Entry 6LWH (X-ray diffraction, 2.78 A resolution); this record covers chains A and B of the 3 polymer chains in the assembly.

[Chain A]
Protein: Endonuclease 8-like 1
Source organism: Homo sapiens
Notes: EC 3.2.2.-, 4.2.99.18
UniProtKB: Q96FI4 (NEIL1_HUMAN); residues 1-295 here = UniProt positions 1-295
Sequence (295 residues; each row starts with the number of its first residue):
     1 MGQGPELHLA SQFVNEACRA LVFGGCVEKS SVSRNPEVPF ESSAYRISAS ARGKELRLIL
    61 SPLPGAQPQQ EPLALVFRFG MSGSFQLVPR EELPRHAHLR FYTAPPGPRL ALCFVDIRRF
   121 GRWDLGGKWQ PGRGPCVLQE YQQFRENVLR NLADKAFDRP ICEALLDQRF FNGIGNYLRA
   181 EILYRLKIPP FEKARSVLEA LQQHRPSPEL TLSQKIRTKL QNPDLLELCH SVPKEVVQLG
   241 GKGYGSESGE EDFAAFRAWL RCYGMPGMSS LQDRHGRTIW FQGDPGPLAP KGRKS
Disordered / not traced: 1, 203-221, 245-248, 291-295
Construct notes: engineered mutation Gly2 (Pro in Q96FI4), Gln3 (Glu in Q96FI4)
UniProt features mapped onto this chain:
  - active site: Lys54 (Proton donor)
  - binding site (DNA): Asn176
From the paper describing this entry:
  - binding site for the 13-nt DNA strand (chain B): Lys242

[Chain B]
Molecule: 13-nt DNA strand
Sequence (13 nucleotides; each row starts with the number of its first residue):
     1 CGTCCAXGTC TAC
Modified residues: QBT ([(2R,3S,5R)-3-hydroxy-5-[(5S)-5-methyl-2,4-dioxo-1,3-diazinan-1-yl]oxolan-2-yl]methyl dihydrogen phosphate) at position 7

[How chain A and chain B interact]
Contacting residue pairs (26; chain A residue first):
  Gly2(A) - QBT_7(B)  base contact
  Gln3(A) - QBT_7(B)  hydrogen bond to the phosphate
  Gln3(A) - DG8(B)  phosphate contact
  Glu6(A) - QBT_7(B)  base contact
  Lys54(A) - DG8(B)  salt bridge to the phosphate
  Lys54(A) - DT9(B)  salt bridge to the phosphate
  Arg78(A) - DC10(B)  salt bridge to the phosphate
  Gly80(A) - DG8(B)  sugar contact
  Met81(A) - QBT_7(B)  base contact
  Met81(A) - DG8(B)  base contact
  Arg118(A) - DA6(B)  base contact
  Phe120(A) - DG8(B)  base contact
  Arg122(A) - DC10(B)  phosphate contact
  Gln130(A) - DC10(B)  phosphate contact
  Arg133(A) - DT9(B)  salt bridge to the phosphate
  Gln168(A) - DT9(B)  phosphate contact
  Gly175(A) - DG8(B)  phosphate contact
  Asn176(A) - QBT_7(B)  base contact
  Asn176(A) - DG8(B)  hydrogen bond to the phosphate
  Tyr177(A) - QBT_7(B)  base contact
  Lys242(A) - QBT_7(B)  base contact
  Tyr263(A) - DA6(B)  hydrogen bond to the phosphate
  Tyr263(A) - QBT_7(B)  base contact
  Arg277(A) - QBT_7(B)  hydrogen bond to the phosphate
  Arg277(A) - DG8(B)  salt bridge to the phosphate
  Thr278(A) - DA6(B)  hydrogen bond to the phosphate
Interface residues without a listed pair, chain A (21 interface residues in all): Leu166

[In short]
The interface between chain A and chain B involves 21 residues on one side and 5 on the other; the contacts
include 5 hydrogen bonds and 5 salt bridges. Among the polar pairs are Gln3(A)-QBT_7(B), Asn176(A)-DG8(B) and
Tyr263(A)-DA6(B). The paper reports a binding site for the 13-nt DNA strand (chain B) at Lys242(A).
Chain A is Endonuclease 8-like 1 (Homo sapiens) and chain B is a 13-nt DNA strand; the structure, Crystal
structure of human NEIL1(P2G, E3Q, K242) bound to duplex DNA containing dihydrothymine (DHT), was determined
by X-ray diffraction (same publication as 6LWA, 6LWB, 6LWC, 6LWD, 6LWF, 6LWG and 10 further entries).
